Entry 8GVG (X-ray diffraction, 3.37 A resolution); this record covers chains A and B of the 5 polymer chains in the assembly.

[Chain A]
Name: TD08 TCR alpha chain
From: Homo sapiens
Chain sequence (209 residues; numbered 1 to 209; the number before each row is that of its first residue):
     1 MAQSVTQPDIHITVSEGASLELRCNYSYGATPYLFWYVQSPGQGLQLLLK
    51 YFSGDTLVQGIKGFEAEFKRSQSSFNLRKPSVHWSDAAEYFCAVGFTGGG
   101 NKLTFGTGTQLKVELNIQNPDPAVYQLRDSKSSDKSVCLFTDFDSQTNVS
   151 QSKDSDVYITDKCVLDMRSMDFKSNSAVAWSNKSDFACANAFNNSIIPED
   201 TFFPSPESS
Unresolved in the structure: 1-2, 206-209
Cystine bridges: Cys24-Cys92, Cys138-Cys188

[Chain B]
Name: TD08 TCR beta chain
From: Homo sapiens
Chain sequence (246 residues; each row starts with the number of its first residue):
     1 MDTGVSQDPRHKITKRGQNVTFRCDPISEHNRLYWYRQTLGQGPEFLTYF
    51 QNEAQLEKSRLLSDRFSAERPKGSFSTLEIQRTEQGDSAMYLCASSDRDR
   101 VPETQYFGPGTRLLVLEDLKNVFPPEVAVFEPSEAEISHTQKATLVCLAT
   151 GFYPDHVELSWWVNGKEVHSGVCTDPQPLKEQPALNDSRYALSSRLRVSA
   201 TFWQNPRNHFRCQVQFYGLSENDEWTQDRAKPVTQIVSAEAWGRAD
Unresolved in the structure: 1-3, 186-187, 246
Cystine bridges: Cys24-Cys93, Cys147-Cys212

[Chain A / chain B interface]
Residue-residue contacts (80; chain A residue first):
  Tyr33(A) with Val101(B), hydrogen bond (side chain-backbone); Pro102(B); Glu103(B)
  Phe35(A) with Pro102(B); Glu103(B); Thr104(B)
  Tyr37(A) with Gln105(B), hydrogen bond (side chain-backbone); Phe107(B)
  Gln39(A) with Gln38(B), hydrogen bond; Met90(B)
  Gly44(A) with Gly108(B); Pro109(B)
  Leu45(A) with Gln38(B); Leu92(B), hydrophobic
  Lys50(A) with Thr104(B)
  Glu89(A) with Gly41(B)
  Phe91(A) with Gln42(B); Gly43(B)
  Asn101(A) with Arg32(B); Tyr34(B), hydrogen bond; Glu103(B); Gln105(B)
  Lys102(A) with Phe46(B); Glu57(B)
  Leu103(A) with Tyr36(B), hydrogen bond (backbone-side chain); Gln105(B)
  Phe105(A) with Pro44(B); Phe107(B), hydrophobic
  Gly106(A) with Gly43(B)
  Asp121(A) with His139(B), salt bridge
  Tyr125(A) with Ala135(B), hydrophobic; Glu136(B); His139(B)
  Gln126(A) with Ser133(B)
  Leu127(A) with Glu131(B); Pro132(B), hydrophobic; Ser133(B); Thr144(B); Val146(B), hydrophobic
  Arg128(A) with Phe130(B); Glu131(B), salt bridge; Pro132(B), hydrogen bond (side chain-backbone); Glu134(B), salt bridge; Trp203(B); Arg244(B)
  Asp129(A) with Phe130(B)
  Ser130(A) with Val129(B)
  Ser133(A) with Phe130(B)
  Lys135(A) with Phe130(B)
  Val137(A) with Phe130(B), hydrophobic; Leu148(B), hydrophobic
  Leu139(A) with Thr144(B)
  Thr141(A) with Arg197(B), hydrogen bond
  Asp142(A) with Arg197(B), salt bridge
  Tyr158(A) with Glu181(B), hydrogen bond
  Thr160(A) with Asp175(B); Ser193(B)
  Cys163(A) with Cys173(B), hydrophobic; Thr174(B), hydrogen bond (side chain-backbone); Arg195(B), hydrogen bond
  Val164(A) with Cys173(B)
  Leu165(A) with Gly171(B); Cys173(B), hydrophobic; Arg197(B)
  Asp166(A) with Ser170(B); Gly171(B), hydrogen bond (backbone-backbone)
  Met167(A) with Ser170(B); Gly171(B); Arg197(B); Val198(B), hydrophobic
  Arg168(A) with Ser170(B), hydrogen bond (backbone-side chain)
  Ser169(A) with Ser170(B)
  Met170(A) with Lys142(B)
  Ser174(A) with Arg197(B), hydrogen bond
  Ser176(A) with Cys173(B), hydrogen bond; Arg195(B), hydrogen bond
  Ala177(A) with Arg195(B)
  Val178(A) with Ser193(B); Arg195(B)
  Trp180(A) with Leu148(B), hydrophobic
Interface residues without a listed pair, chain A (50 interface residues in all): Gly42, Gln43, Leu47, Phe52, Thr107, Ser132, Asp161, Phe172
Interface residues without a listed pair, chain B (53 interface residues in all): Tyr106, Ala128, Thr140, Val172, Pro176, Leu179, Ala191, Ser199

[Overview]
Chain A and chain B form an interface of 50 and 53 residues respectively; the contacts include 15 hydrogen
bonds and 4 salt bridges. Among the polar pairs are Asp121(A)-His139(B), Arg128(A)-Glu131(B) and
Arg128(A)-Glu134(B).
Here chain A is TD08 TCR alpha chain and chain B is TD08 TCR beta chain, both from Homo sapiens. Entry 8GVG
(The complex between public TCR TD08 and HLA-A24 bound to HIV-1 Nef138-8 (2F) peptide) was determined by X-ray
diffraction, deposited together with 8GVB and 8GVI.
